7P3W - chains e and g of the 22 polymer chains in the assembly; structure by electron microscopy, 4.30 A resolution (low resolution: residue-level contacts below are approximate; hydrogen-bond / salt-bridge calls are withheld).

== Chain e ==
Name: ATP synthase epsilon chain
Source organism: Acinetobacter baumannii (strain ATCC 17978 / CIP 53.77 / LMG 1025 / NCDC KC755 / 5377)
UniProtKB: A3M145 (ATPE_ACIBT); residue numbers follow UniProt; this construct covers 1-139
Chain sequence (139 residues; numbered 1 to 139; the number before each row is that of its first residue):
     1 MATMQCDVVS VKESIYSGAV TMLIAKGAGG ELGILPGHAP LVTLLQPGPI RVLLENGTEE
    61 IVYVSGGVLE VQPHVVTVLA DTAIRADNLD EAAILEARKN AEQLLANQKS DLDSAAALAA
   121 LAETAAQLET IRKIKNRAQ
Disordered / not traced: 1

== Chain g ==
Name: ATP synthase gamma chain
Source organism: Acinetobacter baumannii (strain ATCC 17978 / CIP 53.77 / LMG 1025 / NCDC KC755 / 5377)
UniProtKB: A3M143 (ATPG_ACIBT); numbering as in UniProt (aligned over 1-289)
Chain sequence (289 residues; row label = number of the first residue in the row):
     1 MANLKEIRAK VASIKSTQKI TRAMQMVAAS KMRRAQERMA QGRPYADNMR RVIAHLVQAN
    61 PEYKHRYMVD RPVKRVGYII VSSDRGLAGG LNINLFKKVV QHVKAQQEQS IEVQFALIGQ
   121 KAVSFFKNYG GKVLGATTQI GDAPSLEQLT GSVQVMLDAF DKGELDRIYL VSNGFVNAMT
   181 QKPKVEQLVP LAPAEEGDDL NRTYGWDYIY EPEAEELLNG LLVRYIESMV YQGVIENVAC
   241 EQSARMVAMK AATDNAGQLI KDLQLIYNKL RQAAITQEIS EIVGGAAAV
Disordered / not traced: 1

== Chain e / chain g interface ==
Contacting residue pairs - 58 pairs, chain e then chain g:
  V9(e) - Y45(g)
  S10(e) - Y45(g)
  V11(e) - G42(g)
  V11(e) - Y45(g)
  V11(e) - S228(g)
  V11(e) - Y231(g)
  K12(e) - Q41(g)
  K12(e) - Y231(g)
  E13(e) - Q41(g)
  G27(e) - E211(g)
  A28(e) - E211(g)
  G29(e) - E211(g)
  G30(e) - E211(g)
  P40(e) - W206(g)
  P40(e) - D207(g)
  P40(e) - Y208(g)
  L41(e) - Y208(g)
  L41(e) - I209(g)
  V42(e) - Y208(g)
  V42(e) - I209(g)
  T43(e) - E211(g)
  T43(e) - P212(g)
  L44(e) - E211(g)
  E70(e) - Y208(g)
  V71(e) - Y208(g)
  Q72(e) - W206(g)
  Q72(e) - Y208(g)
  L79(e) - Y45(g)
  L79(e) - M49(g)
  A80(e) - Y45(g)
  D81(e) - R224(g)
  K99(e) - S145(g)
  E102(e) - G141(g)
  E102(e) - D142(g)
  E102(e) - A143(g)
  L105(e) - D142(g)
  K109(e) - D142(g)
  S110(e) - R85(g)
  D113(e) - L87(g)
  D113(e) - R245(g)
  S114(e) - R85(g)
  A116(e) - I20(g)
  A116(e) - M24(g)
  A117(e) - L87(g)
  L118(e) - L87(g)
  A120(e) - T17(g)
  L121(e) - T17(g)
  E123(e) - K10(g)
  T124(e) - K10(g)
  T124(e) - T17(g)
  A126(e) - K10(g)
  Q127(e) - K10(g)
  L128(e) - K10(g)
  L128(e) - L263(g)
  I134(e) - L270(g)
  K135(e) - I266(g)
  K135(e) - L270(g)
  Q139(e) - Q277(g)
Also at the interface, not in a pair above, chain e (46 interface residues in all): L32, G67, V68, A106, A125, R137
Also at the interface, not in a pair above, chain g (38 interface residues in all): P44, R51, V52, I140, P144, L146, Y210, L217, K269, A273

== Summary ==
Chain e and chain g form an interface of 46 and 38 residues respectively.
Chain e is ATP synthase epsilon chain and chain g is ATP synthase gamma chain, both from Acinetobacter
baumannii (strain ATCC 17978 / CIP 53.77 / LMG 1025 / NCDC KC755 / 5377); the structure, F1Fo-ATP synthase
from Acinetobacter baumannii (state 3), was determined by electron microscopy (same publication as 7P2Y and
7P3N).
